2JZN - chains B and C of the 3 polymer chains in the assembly; structure by solution NMR.

# Chain B
Protein: Mannose-specific phosphotransferase enzyme IIA component
Organism: Escherichia coli
Notes: EC 2.7.1.-
UniProtKB: P69797 (PTNAB_ECOLI); numbering as in UniProt (aligned over 2-134)
Amino-acid sequence (133 residues; each row starts with the number of its first residue):
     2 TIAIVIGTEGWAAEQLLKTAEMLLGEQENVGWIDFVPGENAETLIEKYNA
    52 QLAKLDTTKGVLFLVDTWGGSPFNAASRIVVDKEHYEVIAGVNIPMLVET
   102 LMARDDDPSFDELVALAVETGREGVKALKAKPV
Sequence notes: engineered mutation Glu10 (His in P69797)
Swiss-Prot annotation at these positions:
  - site: Val89 (Involved in the phosphoryl transfer between H-10 and H-175)
  - modified residue: Lys55 (N6-acetyllysine)
  - mutagenesis: Trp12 (W12F: Slight phosphotransferase activity. Unable to dimerize), Lys48 (K48C: Retains more than 50% of phosphotransferase activity), Ser72 (S72C: Slight phosphotransferase activity. Unable to dimerize), His86 (H86N: Loss of phosphotransferase activity), Ser110 (S110C: Retains more than 50% of phosphotransferase activity)
From the paper describing this entry:
  - catalytic residues: Ser72 (proposed by the authors, not directly observed)

# Chain C
Protein: Mannose-specific phosphotransferase enzyme IIB component
Organism: Escherichia coli
Notes: EC 2.7.1.69
UniProtKB: P69797 (PTNAB_ECOLI); residues 209-373 here correspond to UniProt positions 159-323 (UniProt number = residue number - 50)
Amino-acid sequence (165 residues; numbered 209 to 373; the number before each row is that of its first residue):
   209 NDYMVIGLARIDDRLIHGQVATRWTKETNVSRIIVVSDEVAADTVRKTLL
   259 TQVAPPGVTAHVVDVAKMIRVYNNPKYAGERVMLLFTNPTDVERLVEGGV
   309 KITSVNVGGMAFRQGKTQVNNAVSVDEKDIEAFKKLNARGIELEVRKVST
   359 DPKLKMMDLISKIDK
Swiss-Prot annotation at these positions:
  - active site: His225 (Pros-phosphohistidine intermediate)
  - modified residue: His225 (Phosphohistidine), Lys284 (N6-acetyllysine)

# Chain B / chain C interface
Residue-residue contacts (12; chain B residue first):
  Pro38(B) with Asn329(C)
  Gly39(B) with Phe320(C); Gln326(C); Asn329(C)
  Asn41(B) with Ala319(C)
  Thr68(B) with Gln227(C)
  Trp69(B) with Val261(C)
  Gly70(B) with Ile224(C); His225(C); Gly226(C)
  Ser72(B) with Arg222(C)
  Arg79(B) with Arg254(C)
Interface residues without a listed pair, chain B (12 interface residues in all): Phe36, Glu40, Glu43, Gly71
Interface residues without a listed pair, chain C (13 interface residues in all): Arg321, Ala330
Interface features reported in the paper:
  - specific contacts: Glu43(B)-Arg321(C)
  - interface residues, chain B: Trp69(B)
  - interface residues, chain C: Val261(C)

# Overview
The interface between chain B and chain C involves 12 residues on one side and 13 on the other. The authors
report a contact between Glu43(B) and Arg321(C). UniProt lists 5 mutagenesis sites on chain B; active-site
residue His225(C) on chain C. The paper reports the catalytic residue Ser72(B); interface residues Trp69(B)
and Val261(C).
Chain B is Mannose-specific phosphotransferase enzyme IIA component and chain C is Mannose-specific
phosphotransferase enzyme IIB component, both from Escherichia coli; the structure, Solution NMR structure of
the productive complex between IIAMannose and IIBMannose of the mannose transporter of ..., was determined by
solution NMR together with 1VSQ and 2JZO from the same study.
